Entry 2FEO (X-ray diffraction, 2.80 A resolution); this record covers chain A.

Chain A:
Name: Cytidylate kinase
Source organism: Escherichia coli
Notes: EC 2.7.4.14
Reference sequence: P0A6I0 (KCY_ECOLI); residue numbers follow UniProt; this construct covers 1-227
Amino-acid sequence (227 residues; row label = number of the first residue in the row):
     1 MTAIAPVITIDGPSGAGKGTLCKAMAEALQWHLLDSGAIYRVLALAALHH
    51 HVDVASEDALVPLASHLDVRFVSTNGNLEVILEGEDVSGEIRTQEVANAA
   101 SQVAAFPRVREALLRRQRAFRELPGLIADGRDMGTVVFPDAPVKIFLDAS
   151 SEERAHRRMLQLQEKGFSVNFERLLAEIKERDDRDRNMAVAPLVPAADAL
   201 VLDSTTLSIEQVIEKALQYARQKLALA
Disordered / not traced: 1-2, 224-227
Construct notes: engineered mutation Met-188 (Arg in P0A6I0)
Residues lining bound ligands: 2'-deoxycytidine-5'-monophosphate (DC): Lys-18, Ser-36, Gly-37, Ala-38, Tyr-40, Arg-41, Arg-92, Ala-100, Ser-101, Ala-104, Arg-110, Gly-130, Arg-131, Asp-132, Arg-158, Arg-181

Summary:
Chain A binds 2'-deoxycytidine-5'-monophosphate.
Chain A is Cytidylate kinase (Escherichia coli); the structure, Mutant R188M of The Cytidine Monophosphate
Kinase from E. coli complexed with dCMP, was determined by X-ray diffraction (same publication as 2FEM).
